PDB entry 4P2O | X-ray diffraction, 2.60 A resolution | chains A and B of the 5 polymer chains in the assembly

== Chain A ==
Protein: H-2 class II histocompatibility antigen, E-K alpha chain
From: Mus musculus
Reference sequence: P04224 (HA22_MOUSE); residues 1-191 here correspond to UniProt positions 26-216 (UniProt number = residue number + 25)
Amino-acid sequence (204 residues; each row starts with the number of its first residue; numbers below 1 keep their minus sign (Ala-2 is residue -2)):
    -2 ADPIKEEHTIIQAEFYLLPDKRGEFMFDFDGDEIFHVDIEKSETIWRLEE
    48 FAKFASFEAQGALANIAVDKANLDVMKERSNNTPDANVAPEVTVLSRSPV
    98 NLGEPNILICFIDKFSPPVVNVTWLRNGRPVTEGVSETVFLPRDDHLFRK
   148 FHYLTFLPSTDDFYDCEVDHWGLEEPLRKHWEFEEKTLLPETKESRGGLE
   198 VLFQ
Not modelled in the structure: -2 to 0, 78-82, 181-201
Sequence notes: expression tag (-2 to 0, 192-201)
Curated features (UniProtKB/Swiss-Prot):
  - region: Glu179 to Glu191 (Connecting peptide)
  - glycosylation: Asn118 (N-linked (GlcNAc...) asparagine)
Cystine bridges: Cys107-Cys163
Covalent attachments: N-acetylglucosamine (NAG) linked to Asn118

== Chain B ==
Protein: MHC class II E-beta-k
From: Mus musculus
Reference sequence: Q31163 (Q31163_MOUSE); residues 3-198 here correspond to UniProt positions 29-224 (UniProt number = residue number + 26)
Amino-acid sequence (236 residues; each row starts with the number of its first residue; numbers below 1 keep their minus sign (Ala-27 is residue -27)):
   -27 ADPADPLAFFSSAIKGGGGSLVPRGSGGGGSRPWFLEYCKSECHFYNGTQ
    23 RVRLLVRYFYNLEENLRFDSDVGEFRAVTELGRPDAENWNSQPEFLEQKR
    73 AEVDTVCRHNYEIFDNFLVPRRVEPTVTVYPTKTQPLEHHNLLVCSVSDF
   123 YPGNIEVRWFRNGKEEKTGIVSTGLVRNGDWTFQTLVMLETVPQSGEVYT
   173 CQVEHPSLTDPVTVEWKAQSTSAQNKSRGGLEVLFQ
Not modelled in the structure: -27 to 3, 106-112, 166-168, 190-208
Sequence notes: expression tag (-27 to 2, 199-208)
Cystine bridges: Cys15-Cys79, Cys117-Cys173
Covalent attachments: glycan linked to Asn19

== Interface between chain A and chain B ==
Contacting residue pairs (113; chain A residue first):
  Lys2(A) - Tyr18(B)  hydrogen bond (side chain-backbone)
  Lys2(A) - Asn19(B)
  Glu3(A) - Phe17(B)
  Glu3(A) - Asn19(B)  hydrogen bond (backbone-side chain)
  Glu3(A) - Gly20(B)  hydrogen bond (backbone-backbone)
  Glu3(A) - Tyr83(B)
  Glu3(A) - Val91(B)
  Glu4(A) - Phe17(B)
  Glu4(A) - Tyr18(B)
  His5(A) - Cys15(B)
  His5(A) - His16(B)
  His5(A) - Phe17(B)  hydrogen bond (backbone-backbone)
  His5(A) - Tyr83(B)
  His5(A) - Val91(B)
  Thr6(A) - Cys15(B)
  Thr6(A) - His16(B)
  Ile7(A) - Ser13(B)
  Ile7(A) - Glu14(B)
  Ile7(A) - Cys15(B)  hydrogen bond (backbone-backbone)
  Ile7(A) - Phe17(B)  hydrophobic
  Ile7(A) - Phe86(B)  hydrophobic
  Ile8(A) - Ser13(B)
  Ile8(A) - Glu14(B)
  Gln9(A) - Cys11(B)
  Gln9(A) - Lys12(B)
  Gln9(A) - Ser13(B)  hydrogen bond (backbone-backbone)
  Ala10(A) - Cys11(B)
  Glu11(A) - Tyr10(B)
  Glu11(A) - Cys11(B)  hydrogen bond (backbone-backbone)
  Phe12(A) - Leu8(B)  hydrophobic
  Phe12(A) - Glu9(B)
  Phe12(A) - Tyr10(B)  hydrophobic
  Tyr13(A) - Phe7(B)
  Tyr13(A) - Leu8(B)
  Tyr13(A) - Glu9(B)  hydrogen bond (backbone-backbone)
  Leu14(A) - Phe7(B)
  Leu15(A) - Trp6(B)
  Leu15(A) - Phe7(B)  hydrogen bond (backbone-backbone)
  Pro16(A) - Pro5(B)
  Phe24(A) - Asn82(B)
  Phe26(A) - Leu90(B)  hydrophobic
  Phe26(A) - Val91(B)  hydrophobic
  Phe26(A) - Tyr123(B)
  Phe26(A) - Trp153(B)  hydrophobic
  Asp27(A) - Arg149(B)  hydrogen bond (backbone-side chain)
  Gly28(A) - Arg149(B)
  Asp29(A) - Tyr123(B)
  Asp29(A) - Arg149(B)  salt bridge
  Asp29(A) - Trp153(B)
  Glu30(A) - Trp153(B)  hydrogen bond (backbone-side chain)
  Ile31(A) - Phe86(B)  hydrophobic
  Ile31(A) - Leu90(B)  hydrophobic
  Arg44(A) - Gly151(B)  hydrogen bond (side chain-backbone)
  Arg44(A) - Asp152(B)
  Arg44(A) - Trp153(B)
  Leu45(A) - Arg93(B)
  Glu47(A) - Arg93(B)  salt bridge
  Phe48(A) - Phe89(B)  hydrophobic
  Phe48(A) - Leu90(B)  hydrophobic
  Phe48(A) - Trp153(B)
  Phe51(A) - Phe89(B)  hydrophobic
  Ala52(A) - Ile85(B)  hydrophobic
  Asp66(A) - Glu9(B)
  Asn69(A) - Glu9(B)
  Leu70(A) - Phe7(B)
  Leu70(A) - Leu8(B)
  Leu70(A) - Glu9(B)
  Leu70(A) - Tyr32(B)  hydrophobic
  Met73(A) - Glu9(B)
  Met73(A) - Tyr32(B)  hydrophobic
  Met73(A) - Leu53(B)  hydrophobic
  Lys74(A) - Phe7(B)
  Lys74(A) - Tyr32(B)
  Arg76(A) - Leu53(B)  hydrogen bond (side chain-backbone)
  Arg76(A) - Pro56(B)
  Arg76(A) - Asp57(B)  salt bridge
  Ser77(A) - Tyr32(B)
  Ser77(A) - Leu53(B)
  Ala83(A) - Trp6(B)
  Ala83(A) - Leu34(B)
  Asn84(A) - Trp6(B)  hydrogen bond
  Val85(A) - Leu34(B)  hydrophobic
  Leu92(A) - Val148(B)  hydrophobic
  Leu92(A) - Gln156(B)
  Ser93(A) - Gln156(B)  hydrogen bond (backbone-side chain)
  Arg94(A) - Asp121(B)  salt bridge
  Arg94(A) - Asp152(B)  salt bridge
  Arg94(A) - Thr154(B)
  Arg94(A) - Gln156(B)  hydrogen bond (backbone-side chain)
  Ser95(A) - Ser120(B)
  Ser95(A) - Asp121(B)
  Pro96(A) - Ser118(B)
  Pro96(A) - Ser120(B)
  Ile106(A) - Asn150(B)
  Ser113(A) - Trp6(B)
  Ser113(A) - Leu34(B)
  Pro114(A) - Trp6(B)
  Pro139(A) - Tyr10(B)
  Arg140(A) - Lys12(B)  hydrogen bond (backbone-side chain)
  Asp141(A) - Arg29(B)  hydrogen bond (backbone-side chain)
  Asp142(A) - Lys12(B)  hydrogen bond (backbone-side chain)
  Asp142(A) - Arg29(B)
  Asp142(A) - Phe31(B)
  His143(A) - Phe31(B)
  His143(A) - Leu34(B)
  Phe145(A) - Leu8(B)  hydrophobic
  Phe145(A) - Tyr10(B)  hydrophobic
  Phe148(A) - Arg149(B)
  Phe148(A) - Asn150(B)
  Phe148(A) - Gly151(B)
  Tyr150(A) - Asn150(B)  hydrogen bond (side chain-backbone)
  Tyr150(A) - Gly151(B)
  Tyr150(A) - Asp152(B)
Interface residues without a listed pair, chain A (56 interface residues in all): Pro115, Arg146
Interface residues without a listed pair, chain B (45 interface residues in all): Asn37, Asn88

== Summary ==
Chain A and chain B form an interface of 56 and 45 residues respectively; the contacts include 20 hydrogen
bonds and 5 salt bridges. Polar contacts include Asp29(A)-Arg149(B), Glu47(A)-Arg93(B) and Arg76(A)-Asp57(B).
Covalently linked N-acetylglucosamine: at Asn118(A).
Chain A is H-2 class II histocompatibility antigen, E-K alpha chain and chain B is MHC class II E-beta-k, both
from Mus musculus; the structure, Crystal structure of the 2B4 TCR in complex with 2A/I-Ek, was determined by
X-ray diffraction, deposited together with 4P2Q and 4P2R.
